PDB entry 7L24 | X-ray diffraction, 2.68 A resolution | chain A

== Chain A ==
Molecule: Mitogen-activated protein kinase kinase kinase kinase 1
Organism: Homo sapiens
Notes: EC 2.7.11.1; fragment: kinase domain
Reference sequence: Q92918 (M4K1_HUMAN); residue numbers follow UniProt; this construct covers 7-294
Chain sequence (288 residues; row label = number of the first residue in the row):
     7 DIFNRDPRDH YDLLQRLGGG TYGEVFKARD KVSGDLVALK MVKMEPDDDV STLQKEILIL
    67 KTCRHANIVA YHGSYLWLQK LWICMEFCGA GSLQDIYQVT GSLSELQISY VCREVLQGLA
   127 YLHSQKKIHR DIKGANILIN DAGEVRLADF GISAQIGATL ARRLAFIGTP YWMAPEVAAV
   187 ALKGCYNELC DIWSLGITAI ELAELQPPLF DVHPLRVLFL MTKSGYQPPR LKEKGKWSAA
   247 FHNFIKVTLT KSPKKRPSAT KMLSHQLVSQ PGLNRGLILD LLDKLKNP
Not modelled in the structure: 172-175, 294
Sequence notes: engineered mutation Ala171 (Ser in Q92918), Cys191 (Gly in Q92918)
Curated features (UniProtKB/Swiss-Prot):
  - active site: Asp137 (Proton acceptor)
  - binding site (ATP): Leu23 to Val31, Lys46
  - modified residue (Phosphothreonine): Thr165, Thr175
Small-molecule neighbours: XHV (6-(2-fluoro-6-methoxyphenyl)-1-[4-(4-methylpiperazin-1-yl)phenyl]-1H-pyrazolo[4,3-c]pyridine): Leu23, Val31, Ala44, Lys46, Val75, Met91, Glu92, Phe93, Cys94, Gly95, Ala96, Gly97, Ser98, Asp101, Ala141, Asn142, Leu144, Ala154, Asp155
Reported in the primary citation:
  - binding site for XHV: Glu92, Phe93, Cys94

== In short ==
Chain A binds compound XHV. Curated annotation (UniProt) lists active-site residue Asp137 and 10 ATP-binding
residues. From the paper: a binding site for XHV at Glu92, Phe93 and Cys94.
Chain A is Mitogen-activated protein kinase kinase kinase kinase 1 (Homo sapiens); the structure, HPK1 in
complex with compound 11, was determined by X-ray diffraction together with 7L25 and 7L26 from the same study.
